Entry 7RDX (electron microscopy, 3.10 A resolution); this record covers chains A and B of the 8 polymer chains in the assembly.

== Chain A ==
Molecule: RNA-directed RNA polymerase
Organism: Severe acute respiratory syndrome coronavirus 2
Notes: EC 2.7.7.48
Reference sequence: P0DTD1 (R1AB_SARS2); residues 1-932 here correspond to UniProt positions 4393-5324 (UniProt number = residue number + 4392)
Amino-acid sequence (932 residues; each row starts with the number of its first residue):
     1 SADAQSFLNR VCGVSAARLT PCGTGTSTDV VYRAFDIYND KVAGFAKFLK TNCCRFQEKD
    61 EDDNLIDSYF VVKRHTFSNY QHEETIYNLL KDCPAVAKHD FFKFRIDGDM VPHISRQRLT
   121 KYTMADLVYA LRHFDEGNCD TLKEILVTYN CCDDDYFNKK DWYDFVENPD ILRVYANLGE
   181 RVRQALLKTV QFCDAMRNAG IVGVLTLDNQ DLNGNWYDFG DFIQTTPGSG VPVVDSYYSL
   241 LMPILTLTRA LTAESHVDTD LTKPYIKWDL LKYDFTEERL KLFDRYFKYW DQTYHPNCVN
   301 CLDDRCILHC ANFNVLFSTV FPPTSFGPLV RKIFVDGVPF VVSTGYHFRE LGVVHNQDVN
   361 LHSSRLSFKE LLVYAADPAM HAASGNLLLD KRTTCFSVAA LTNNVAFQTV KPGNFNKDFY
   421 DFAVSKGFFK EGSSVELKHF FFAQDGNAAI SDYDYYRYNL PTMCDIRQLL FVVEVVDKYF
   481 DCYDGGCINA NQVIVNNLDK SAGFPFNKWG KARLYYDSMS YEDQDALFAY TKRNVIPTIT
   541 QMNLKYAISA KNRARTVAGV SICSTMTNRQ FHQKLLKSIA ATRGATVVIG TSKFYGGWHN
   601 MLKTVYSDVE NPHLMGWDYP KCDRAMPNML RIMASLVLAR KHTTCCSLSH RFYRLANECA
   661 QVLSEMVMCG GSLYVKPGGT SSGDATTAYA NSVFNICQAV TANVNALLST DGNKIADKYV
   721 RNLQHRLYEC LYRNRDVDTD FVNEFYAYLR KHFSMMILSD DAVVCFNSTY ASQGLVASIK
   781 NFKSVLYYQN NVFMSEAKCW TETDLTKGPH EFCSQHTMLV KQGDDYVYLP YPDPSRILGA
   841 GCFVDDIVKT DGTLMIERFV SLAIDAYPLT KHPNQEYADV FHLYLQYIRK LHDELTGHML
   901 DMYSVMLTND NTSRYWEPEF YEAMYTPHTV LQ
Not modelled in the structure: 1-2, 930-932
Ion coordination: Mg2+: Asn209, Asp218 (together with ADP); Zn2+ site 1: His295, Cys301, Cys306, Cys310; Zn2+ site 2: Cys487, His642, Cys645, Cys646
Small-molecule neighbours:
  - chapso (1N7), molecule 1: Arg197, Val231, Lys288, Tyr289, Trp290, Asp291
  - chapso (1N7), molecule 2: Val202, Gly203, Val204, Asp221, Ile223, Val231, Val233, Arg733
  - chapso (1N7), molecule 3: Tyr903, Ser904, Val905
  - ADP (adenosine-5'-diphosphate): Phe35, Lys50, Asn52, Cys53, Lys73, His75, Asn79, Arg116, Asp208, Asn209, Tyr217, Asp218, Gly220, Asp221
Swiss-Prot annotation at these positions:
  - region: Lys545 to Arg555 (Interaction with RMP Remdesivir), Thr582 to Pro620 (RdRp Palm N-ter)
  - active site: Ser759, Asp760, Asp761
  - binding site (Mn(2+)): Asn209, Asp218
  - binding site (Zn(2+)): His295, Cys301, Cys306, Cys310, Cys487, His642, Cys645, Cys646
  - site: Gln932 (Cleavage)

== Chain B ==
Molecule: Non-structural protein 8
Organism: Severe acute respiratory syndrome coronavirus 2
Reference sequence: P0DTD1 (R1AB_SARS2); residues 1-198 here correspond to UniProt positions 3943-4140 (UniProt number = residue number + 3942)
Amino-acid sequence (199 residues; numbered 0 to 198; the number before each row is that of its first residue; numbering starts at 0):
     0 MAIASEFSSL PSYAAFATAQ EAYEQAVANG DSEVVLKKLK KSLNVAKSEF DRDAAMQRKL
    60 EKMADQAMTQ MYKQARSEDK RAKVTSAMQT MLFTMLRKLD NDALNNIINN ARDGCVPLNI
   120 IPLTTAAKLM VVIPDYNTYK NTCDGTTFTY ASALWEIQQV VDADSKIVQL SEISMDNSPN
   180 LAWPLIVTAL RANSAVKLQ
Not modelled in the structure: 0-5, 192-198
Construct notes: initiating methionine (0)
Swiss-Prot annotation at these positions:
  - site: Gln198 (Cleavage)

== Interface between chain A and chain B ==
Contacting residue pairs - 99 pairs, chain A then chain B:
  Leu270(A) - Ile119(B)
  Leu270(A) - Thr123(B)
  Leu271(A) - Ile106(B)
  Leu271(A) - Asn109(B)
  Leu271(A) - Ala110(B)
  Leu271(A) - Val115(B)  hydrophobic
  Leu271(A) - Ile119(B)  hydrophobic
  Lys272(A) - Arg111(B)
  Tyr273(A) - Arg111(B)
  Tyr273(A) - Asp112(B)
  Tyr273(A) - Cys114(B)
  Tyr273(A) - Pro116(B)  hydrophobic
  Asp274(A) - Arg111(B)
  Thr324(A) - Pro116(B)
  Thr324(A) - Asn118(B)
  Thr324(A) - Ile119(B)
  Ser325(A) - Pro116(B)
  Phe326(A) - Asn118(B)  hydrogen bond (backbone-side chain)
  Gly327(A) - Asn118(B)
  Pro328(A) - Pro116(B)
  Pro328(A) - Leu117(B)  hydrogen bond (backbone-backbone)
  Leu329(A) - Val115(B)
  Val330(A) - Gly113(B)
  Val330(A) - Cys114(B)
  Val330(A) - Val115(B)  hydrogen bond (backbone-backbone)
  Val330(A) - Leu117(B)  hydrophobic
  Val330(A) - Ile120(B)  hydrophobic
  Arg331(A) - Asp112(B)  salt bridge
  Arg331(A) - Gly113(B)
  Arg331(A) - Cys114(B)  hydrogen bond
  Lys332(A) - Asn104(B)  hydrogen bond
  Lys332(A) - Ile107(B)
  Val338(A) - Leu95(B)  hydrophobic
  Pro339(A) - Leu95(B)
  Phe340(A) - Leu91(B)  hydrophobic
  Phe340(A) - Leu95(B)  hydrophobic
  Thr344(A) - Cys114(B)
  Phe368(A) - Arg80(B)
  Phe368(A) - Val83(B)  hydrophobic
  Phe368(A) - Thr84(B)
  Leu371(A) - Thr84(B)
  Leu371(A) - Met87(B)  hydrophobic
  Leu371(A) - Gln88(B)
  Leu371(A) - Leu91(B)  hydrophobic
  Pro378(A) - Leu117(B)
  Ala379(A) - Leu117(B)  hydrophobic
  Met380(A) - Met94(B)  hydrophobic
  Met380(A) - Leu95(B)  hydrophobic
  Met380(A) - Leu98(B)  hydrophobic
  His381(A) - Met90(B)
  His381(A) - Met94(B)
  Ala382(A) - Leu117(B)  hydrophobic
  Ala382(A) - Pro121(B)
  Ala383(A) - Leu98(B)
  Ala383(A) - Ile120(B)  hydrophobic
  Asn386(A) - Lys127(B)
  Asn386(A) - Met129(B)
  Leu387(A) - Ala125(B)
  Leu387(A) - Lys127(B)  hydrogen bond (backbone-backbone)
  Leu387(A) - Leu128(B)  hydrophobic
  Leu387(A) - Met129(B)  hydrogen bond (backbone-backbone)
  Leu387(A) - Tyr149(B)  hydrophobic
  Leu387(A) - Trp154(B)  hydrophobic
  Leu388(A) - Met129(B)
  Leu389(A) - Met129(B)  hydrogen bond (backbone-backbone)
  Leu389(A) - Val130(B)
  Leu389(A) - Val131(B)  hydrogen bond (backbone-backbone)
  Leu389(A) - Thr141(B)
  Leu389(A) - Tyr149(B)  hydrophobic
  Asp390(A) - Val131(B)
  Lys391(A) - Val131(B)  hydrogen bond (backbone-backbone)
  Lys391(A) - Pro133(B)
  Lys391(A) - Thr137(B)
  Arg392(A) - Val131(B)
  Phe396(A) - Asn118(B)
  Val398(A) - Asn118(B)
  Val398(A) - Pro121(B)
  Ala400(A) - Met129(B)  hydrophobic
  Thr402(A) - Met129(B)
  Asn403(A) - Lys127(B)
  Asn403(A) - Met129(B)
  Asn404(A) - Met129(B)
  Val405(A) - Val131(B)  hydrophobic
  Val405(A) - Ile185(B)  hydrophobic
  Phe407(A) - Pro183(B)  hydrophobic
  Phe407(A) - Ile185(B)  hydrophobic
  Lys508(A) - Met90(B)
  Trp509(A) - Val83(B)  hydrophobic
  Trp509(A) - Ala86(B)
  Trp509(A) - Met87(B)  hydrophobic
  Trp509(A) - Met90(B)  hydrophobic
  Leu514(A) - Lys79(B)
  Leu514(A) - Val83(B)  hydrophobic
  Asp517(A) - Lys72(B)  salt bridge
  Asp517(A) - Ser76(B)
  Ser518(A) - Arg80(B)  hydrogen bond (backbone-side chain)
  Asp523(A) - Arg80(B)  salt bridge
  Met666(A) - Leu117(B)  hydrophobic
  Met666(A) - Asn118(B)
Other interface residues (no listed pair), chain A (61 interface residues in all): Pro323, Val341, Arg365, Leu372, Tyr374, Ala375, Ser384, Gly385, Asn447, Pro505, Phe506, Tyr515, Val675
Other interface residues (no listed pair), chain B (48 interface residues in all): Phe92, Lys97, Leu122, Ala162

== In short ==
61 residues of chain A face 48 of chain B across their interface, with 11 hydrogen bonds and 3 salt bridges.
Among the polar pairs are Arg331(A)-Asp112(B), Asp517(A)-Lys72(B) and Asp523(A)-Arg80(B). Bound to chain A:
ADP and 3 copies of chapso.
Here chain A is RNA-directed RNA polymerase and chain B is Non-structural protein 8, both from Severe acute
respiratory syndrome coronavirus 2. Entry 7RDX (SARS-CoV-2 replication-transcription complex bound to nsp13
helicase - nsp13(2)-RTC - open class) was determined by electron microscopy together with 7RDY, 7RDZ, 7RE0,
7RE1, 7RE2 and 7RE3 from the same study.
